6OKP - chains B and E of the 14 polymer chains in the assembly; structure by electron microscopy, 3.28 A resolution.

Chain B:
Name: Envelope glycoprotein gp41
Organism: Human immunodeficiency virus 1
UniProt: B3UEZ6 (B3UEZ6_9HIV1); residues 512-664 here correspond to UniProt positions 516-668 (UniProt number = residue number + 4)
Sequence (153 residues; row label = number of the first residue in the row):
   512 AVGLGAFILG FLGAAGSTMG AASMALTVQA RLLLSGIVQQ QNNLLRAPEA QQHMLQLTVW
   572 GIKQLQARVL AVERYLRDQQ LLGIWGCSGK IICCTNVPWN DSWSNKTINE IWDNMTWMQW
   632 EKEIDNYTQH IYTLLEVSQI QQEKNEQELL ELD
Unresolved in the structure: 512-519, 535-561
Disulfide bonds: Cys598-Cys604
Glycans and other covalent adducts: N-acetylglucosamine (NAG) linked to Asn616, Asn637
Differences from the reference sequence: conflict Pro559 (Ile563 in B3UEZ6), Cys605 (Thr609 in B3UEZ6)

Chain E:
Name: Envelope glycoprotein gp120
Organism: Human immunodeficiency virus 1
UniProt: B3UES2 (B3UES2_9HIV1); the construct lacks a stretch of the UniProt sequence and is renumbered around it, so the offset changes along the chain: 31-138 = UniProt 29-136; 152-185 = UniProt 154-187; 187-309 = UniProt 196-318; 312-321 = UniProt 319-328; 3 more segments
Sequence (516 residues; each row starts with the number of its first residue; note: 20 numbers in that range are skipped by the numbering (no residue carries them; nothing is unmodelled there); a row labelled like 138A-138Q holds insertion residues (138A, then the next letters in order); numbers below 1 keep their minus sign (Met-4 is residue -4)):
    -4 MDAMKRGLCC VLLLCGAVFV SPSQEIHARF RRGARAAKKW VTVYYGVPVW KEATTTLFCA
    56 SDAKAYDTEV HNVWATHACV PTDPNPQEIV LGNVTENFNM WKNNMVEQMH EDIISLWDQS
   116 LKPCVKLTPL CVTLNCNNVN TNN
138A-138Q TNNSTNATISDWEKMET
   152 GEMKNCSFNV TTSIRDKIKK EYALFYKLDV VPLE
185A-185H NKNNINNT
   187 NITNYRLINC NTSVITQACP KVSFEPIPIH YCAPAGFAIL KCNSKTFNGS GPCTNVSTVQ
   247 CTHGIRPVVS TQLLLNGSLA EEEIVIRSEN ITDNAKTIIV QLNEAVEINC TRPNNNTRKS
   307 IHI
   312 GPGRAFYATG
  321A D
   322 IIGNIRQAHC NISKARWNET LGQIVAKLEE QFPNKTI
   360 IFNHSSGGDP EIVTHSFNCG GEFFYCNTTP LFNSTWNNTR T
   404 DDYPTGGEQN ITLQCRIKQI INMWQGVGKA MYAPPIRGQI RCSSNITGLL LTRDGGRDQN
   464 GTETFRPGGG NMRDNWRSEL YKYKVVKIEP LGIAPTACKR RV
Unresolved in the structure: -4 to 31, 138A-138Q, 185A-185H
Disulfide bonds: Cys54-Cys74, Cys126-Cys196, Cys296-Cys331, Cys378-Cys445
Glycans and other covalent adducts: N-acetylglucosamine (NAG) linked to Asn88, Asn156, Asn160, Asn197, Asn234, Asn241, Asn276, Asn295, Asn301, Asn339, Asn355, Asn362, Asn386, Asn396, Asn413; glycan linked to Asn137, Asn262, Asn332, Asn392, Asn448
Differences from the reference sequence: expression tag (-4 to 30); conflict Cys501 (Ala505 in B3UES2)
From the paper describing this entry:
  - post-translational modification sites: Asn262, Asn295, Asn332, Asn448

Interface between chain B and chain E:
Contacting residue pairs (72):
  Leu520(B) - Gln246(E)
  Phe522(B) - Gly41(E)
  Leu523(B) - Pro43(E)  hydrophobic
  Leu523(B) - Trp45(E)  hydrophobic
  Leu523(B) - Leu86(E)
  Leu523(B) - Ile491(E)  hydrophobic
  Gly524(B) - Ile84(E)
  Ala525(B) - Pro43(E)
  Ala526(B) - Trp45(E)  hydrophobic
  Gly527(B) - Asn88(E)
  His564(B) - His72(E)  hydrogen bond (side chain-backbone)
  Thr569(B) - Gln114(E)
  Val570(B) - Ser110(E)
  Val570(B) - Leu111(E)  hydrophobic
  Val570(B) - Gln114(E)
  Trp571(B) - Cys54(E)  hydrophobic
  Trp571(B) - Ala70(E)
  Trp571(B) - Ala73(E)  hydrophobic
  Trp571(B) - Leu111(E)  hydrophobic
  Lys574(B) - Thr51(E)
  Lys574(B) - Leu52(E)
  Lys574(B) - Asp107(E)  salt bridge
  Gln575(B) - Val75(E)
  Ala578(B) - Pro220(E)  hydrophobic
  Leu581(B) - Thr50(E)
  Arg585(B) - Lys490(E)
  Arg585(B) - Ile491(E)  hydrogen bond (side chain-backbone)
  Arg585(B) - Glu492(E)  salt bridge
  Arg588(B) - Glu492(E)  salt bridge
  Leu593(B) - Leu494(E)  hydrophobic
  Trp596(B) - Val38(E)  hydrophobic
  Trp596(B) - Arg503(E)
  Gly597(B) - Arg503(E)  hydrogen bond (backbone-side chain)
  Cys598(B) - Arg503(E)
  Lys601(B) - Arg503(E)
  Ile602(B) - Val38(E)
  Ile602(B) - Tyr39(E)
  Ile602(B) - Tyr40(E)  hydrogen bond (backbone-backbone)
  Ile603(B) - Val38(E)
  Ile603(B) - Tyr39(E)  hydrophobic
  Cys604(B) - Thr37(E)
  Cys604(B) - Val38(E)  hydrogen bond (backbone-backbone)
  Cys604(B) - Arg503(E)  hydrogen bond
  Cys605(B) - Cys501(E)  disulfide
  Cys605(B) - Arg503(E)  hydrogen bond (backbone-side chain)
  Thr606(B) - Val36(E)  hydrogen bond (side chain-backbone)
  Thr606(B) - Lys502(E)
  Thr606(B) - Arg503(E)  hydrogen bond (backbone-backbone)
  Asn607(B) - Trp35(E)
  Asn607(B) - Lys502(E)
  Asn607(B) - Arg503(E)
  Val608(B) - Trp35(E)
  Val608(B) - Val36(E)  hydrogen bond (backbone-backbone)
  Pro609(B) - Trp35(E)  hydrophobic
  Trp610(B) - Lys34(E)
  Trp610(B) - Val36(E)  hydrophobic
  Trp610(B) - Pro498(E)  hydrophobic
  Lys617(B) - Lys34(E)  hydrogen bond (backbone-side chain)
  Ile619(B) - Lys34(E)
  Ile622(B) - Pro498(E)  hydrophobic
  Trp623(B) - Tyr39(E)  hydrophobic
  Trp623(B) - Ala497(E)  hydrophobic
  Trp623(B) - Pro498(E)  hydrogen bond (side chain-backbone)
  Trp628(B) - Tyr39(E)  hydrophobic
  Trp628(B) - Val42(E)  hydrophobic
  Met629(B) - Val44(E)  hydrophobic
  Met629(B) - Trp45(E)
  Trp631(B) - Ile496(E)  hydrogen bond (side chain-backbone)
  Trp631(B) - Pro498(E)
  Ile635(B) - Ile496(E)
  Leu646(B) - Val38(E)  hydrophobic
  Gln650(B) - Arg503(E)
Interface residues without a listed pair, chain B (53 interface residues in all): Gln577, Ala582, Tyr586, Asp589, Gln590, Leu592, Trp614, Thr618, Glu632, Asp636, Ile642, Tyr643
Interface residues without a listed pair, chain E (50 interface residues in all): Lys46, Phe53, Cys74, Val89, Ala221, Gly222, Ala224, Thr244, Pro493, Gly495, Thr499
Disulfides between the chains: Cys605(B)-Cys501(E)

Summary:
Chain B and chain E form an interface of 53 and 50 residues respectively; the contacts include 1 disulfide
bond, 13 hydrogen bonds and 3 salt bridges. Polar pairs include Lys574(B)-Asp107(E), Arg585(B)-Glu492(E) and
Arg588(B)-Glu492(E). Covalently linked N-acetylglucosamine: at Asn616(B) and Asn637(B). The paper reports
modification sites Asn262(E), Asn295(E) and Asn332(E) among others.
Here chain B is Envelope glycoprotein gp41 and chain E is Envelope glycoprotein gp120, both from Human
immunodeficiency virus 1. Entry 6OKP (B41 SOSIP.664 in complex with the silent-face antibody SF12 and
V3-targeting antibody 10-1074) was determined by electron microscopy together with 6OKQ from the same study.
